1X9N - chains C and A of the 4 polymer chains in the assembly; structure by X-ray diffraction, 3.00 A resolution.

# Chain C
Molecule: 15-nt DNA strand
Sequence (15 nucleotides; each row starts with the number of its first residue):
     1 GTCGGACTGA TTCGG
Not modelled in the structure: 10-15
Covalent attachments: adenosine monophosphate (AMP) linked to DG1

# Chain A
Name: DNA ligase I
Source organism: Homo sapiens
Notes: EC 6.5.1.1
UniProt: P18858 (DNL1_HUMAN); residue numbers follow UniProt; this construct covers 233-919
Sequence (688 residues; numbered 232 to 919; the number before each row is that of its first residue):
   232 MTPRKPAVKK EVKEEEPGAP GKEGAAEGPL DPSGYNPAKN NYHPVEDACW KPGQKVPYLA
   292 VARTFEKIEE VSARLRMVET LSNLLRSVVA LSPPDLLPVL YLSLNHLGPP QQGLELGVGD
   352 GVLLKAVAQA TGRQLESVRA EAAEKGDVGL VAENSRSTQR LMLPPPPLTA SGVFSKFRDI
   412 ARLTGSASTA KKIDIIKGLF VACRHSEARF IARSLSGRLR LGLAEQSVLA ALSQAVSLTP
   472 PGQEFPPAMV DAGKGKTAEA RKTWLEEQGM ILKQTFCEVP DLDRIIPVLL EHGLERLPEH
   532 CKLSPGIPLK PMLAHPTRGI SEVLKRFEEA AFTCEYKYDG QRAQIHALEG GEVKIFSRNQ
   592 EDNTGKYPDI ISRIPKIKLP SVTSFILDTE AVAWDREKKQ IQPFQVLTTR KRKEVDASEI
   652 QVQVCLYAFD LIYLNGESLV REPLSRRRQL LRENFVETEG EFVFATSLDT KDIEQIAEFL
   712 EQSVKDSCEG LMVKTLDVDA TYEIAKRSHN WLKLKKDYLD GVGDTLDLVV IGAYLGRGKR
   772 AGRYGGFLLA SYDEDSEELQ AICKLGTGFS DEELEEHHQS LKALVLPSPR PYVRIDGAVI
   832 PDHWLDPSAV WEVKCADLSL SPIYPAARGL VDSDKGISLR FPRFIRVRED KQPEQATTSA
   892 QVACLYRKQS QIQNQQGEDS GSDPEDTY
Not modelled in the structure: 232-261, 385-392, 902-919
Sequence notes: initiating methionine (232); modified residue (308, 393, 480, 501, 543, 723)
Modified residues: Mse308, Mse393, Mse480, Mse501, Mse543, Mse723 (selenomethionine; parent Met)
Residues lining bound ligands: adenosine monophosphate (AMP): Ala545, Glu566, Tyr567, Lys568, Tyr569, Arg573, Arg589, Glu621, Phe660, Ala696, Mse723, Lys725, Trp742, Lys744

# How chain C and chain A interact
Residue-residue contacts (23; chain C residue first):
  DG1(C) - Lys568(A)  salt bridge to the phosphate
  DG1(C) - Arg589(A)  salt bridge to the phosphate
  DG1(C) - Glu720(A)  phosphate contact
  DG1(C) - Phe872(A)  sugar contact
  DT2(C) - Lys744(A)  salt bridge to the phosphate
  DT2(C) - Lys746(A)  salt bridge to the phosphate
  DT2(C) - Thr798(A)  base contact
  DT2(C) - Phe872(A)  sugar contact
  DT2(C) - Arg874(A)  phosphate contact
  DC3(C) - Thr798(A)  hydrogen bond to the sugar
  DC3(C) - Arg874(A)  salt bridge to the phosphate
  DG4(C) - Gly799(A)  phosphate contact
  DG4(C) - Phe800(A)  sugar contact
  DG4(C) - Ser801(A)  phosphate contact
  DG5(C) - Ser801(A)  phosphate contact
  DG5(C) - Asp802(A)  hydrogen bond to the phosphate
  DA6(C) - Ser303(A)  hydrogen bond to the phosphate
  DC7(C) - Ser303(A)  hydrogen bond to the phosphate
  DC7(C) - Arg305(A)  base contact
  DT8(C) - Ala304(A)  phosphate contact
  DT8(C) - Leu306(A)  phosphate contact
  DG9(C) - Leu306(A)  phosphate contact
  DG9(C) - Lys493(A)  phosphate contact
Interface residues without a listed pair, chain A (18 interface residues in all): Glu803

# In short
Chain C and chain A form an interface of 9 and 18 residues respectively, with 4 hydrogen bonds and 5 salt
bridges. Among the polar pairs are DC3(C)-Thr798(A), DG5(C)-Asp802(A) and DA6(C)-Ser303(A). Ligands of chain
A: adenosine monophosphate. Adenosine monophosphate is covalently linked to DG1(C).
Here chain C is a 15-nt DNA strand and chain A is DNA ligase I (Homo sapiens). Entry 1X9N (Crystal Structure
of Human DNA Ligase I bound to 5'-adenylated, nicked DNA) was determined by X-ray diffraction.
